7WUG - chains 8 and 1 of the 5 polymer chains in the assembly; structure by electron microscopy, 3.30 A resolution.

Chain 8:
Molecule: Glucose-induced degradation protein 8
From: Saccharomyces cerevisiae
Reference sequence: P40208 (GID8_YEAST); residue numbers follow UniProt; this construct covers 1-455
Sequence (455 residues; each row starts with the number of its first residue):
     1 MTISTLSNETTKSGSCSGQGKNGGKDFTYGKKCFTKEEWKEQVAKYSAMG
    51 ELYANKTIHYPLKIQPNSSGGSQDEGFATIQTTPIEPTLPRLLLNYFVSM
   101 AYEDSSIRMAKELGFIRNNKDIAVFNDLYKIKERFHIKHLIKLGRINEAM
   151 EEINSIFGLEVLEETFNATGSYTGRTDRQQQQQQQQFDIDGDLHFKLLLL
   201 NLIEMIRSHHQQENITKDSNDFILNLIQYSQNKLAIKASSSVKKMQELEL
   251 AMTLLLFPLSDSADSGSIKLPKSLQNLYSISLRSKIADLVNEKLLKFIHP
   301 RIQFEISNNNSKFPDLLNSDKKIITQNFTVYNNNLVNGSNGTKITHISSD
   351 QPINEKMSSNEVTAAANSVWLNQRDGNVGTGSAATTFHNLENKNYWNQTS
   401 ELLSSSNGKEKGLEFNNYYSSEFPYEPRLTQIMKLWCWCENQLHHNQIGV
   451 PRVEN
Disordered / not traced: 1-26, 55-83, 165-191, 213-218, 259-274, 358-382, 404-411, 455

Chain 1:
Molecule: Vacuolar import and degradation protein 30
From: Saccharomyces cerevisiae
Reference sequence: A0A6L0ZCH7 (A0A6L0ZCH7_YEASX); the construct has insertions or renumbered stretches relative to UniProt, so the offset changes along the chain: 11-440 = UniProt 1-430; 496-958 = UniProt 496-958
Sequence (958 residues; numbered 11 to 958 plus 65 insertion-coded residues; 55 numbers in that range are skipped by the numbering (no residue carries them; nothing is unmodelled there); the number before each row is that of its first residue; a row labelled like 440A-440Z holds insertion residues (440A, then the next letters in order)):
    11 MSEYMDDVDREFINCLFPSYLLQQPVAYDLWILYLQHRKLFHKLKNTNLI
    61 NADENPTGVGMGRTKLTALTRKEIWSKLMNLGVLGTISFEAVNDDYLIQV
   111 YKYFYPDVNDFTLRFGVKDSNKNSVRVMKASSDMRKNAQELLEPVLSERE
   161 MALNSNTSLENDRNDDDDDDDDDDDDDDDDDDDDDESDLESLEGEVDTDT
   211 DDNNEGDGSDNHEEGGEEGSRGADADVSSAQQRAERVADPWIYQRSRSAI
   261 NIETESRNLWDTSDKNSGLQYYPPDQSPSSSFSSPRVSSGNDKNDNEATN
   311 VLSNSGSKKKNSMIPDIYKILGYFLPSRWQAQPNNSLQLSQDGITHLQPN
   361 PDYHSYMTYERSSASSASTRNRLRTSFENSGKVDFAVTWANKSLPDNKLT
   411 IFYYEIKVLSVTSTESAENSNIVIGYKLVE
440A-440Z NELMEATTKKSVSRSSVAGSSSSLGG
441A-441Z SNNMSSNRVPSTSFTMEGTQRRDYIY
442A-442M EGGVSAMSLNVDG
   496 SINKCQKYGFDLNVFGYCGFDGLITNSTEQSKEYAKPFGRDDVIGCGINF
   546 IDGSIFFTKNGIHLGNAFTDLNDLEFVPYVALRPGNSIKTNFGLNEDFVF
   596 DIIGYQDKWKSLAYEHICRGRQMDVSIEEFDSDESEEDETENGPEENKST
   646 NVNEDLMDIDQEDGAAGNKDTKKLNDEKDNNLKFLLGEDNRFIDGKLVRP
   696 DVNNINNLSVDDGSLPNTLNVMINDYLIHEGLVDVAKGFLKDLQKDAVNV
   746 NGQHSESKDVIRHNERQIMKEERMVKIRQELRYLINKGQISKCINYIDNE
   796 IPDLLKNNLELVFELKLANYLVMIKKSSSKDDDEIENLILKGQELSNEFI
   846 YDTKIPQSLRDRFSGQLSNVSALLAYSNPLVEAPKEISGYLSDEYLQERL
   896 FQVSNNTILTFLHKDSECALENVISNTRAMLSTLLEYNAFGSTNSSDPRY
   946 YKAINFDEDVLNL
Disordered / not traced: 11-15, 53-79, 98-108, 127-325, 361-392, 423-424, 440A-440Z, 441A-441Z, 442A-442M, 523-526, 615-677, 743-750, 774-912, 958

Interface between chain 8 and chain 1:
Residue-residue contacts (134; chain 8 residue first):
  Phe-27(8) with Arg-694(1)
  Thr-28(8) with Leu-692(1); Arg-694(1), hydrogen bond (backbone-side chain)
  Tyr-29(8) with Arg-686(1), hydrogen bond; Arg-694(1); Pro-695(1)
  Lys-31(8) with Asn-933(1), hydrogen bond (side chain-backbone)
  Lys-32(8) with Tyr-932(1)
  Cys-33(8) with Leu-692(1), hydrophobic
  Phe-34(8) with Leu-692(1)
  Lys-36(8) with Phe-687(1)
  Trp-39(8) with Asn-921(1); Ala-924(1), hydrophobic; Met-925(1), hydrophobic; Thr-928(1)
  Gln-42(8) with Thr-928(1); Glu-931(1)
  Val-43(8) with Asn-921(1); Ala-924(1), hydrophobic
  Tyr-46(8) with Arg-923(1), hydrogen bond (backbone-side chain); Ala-924(1), hydrophobic; Ser-927(1), hydrogen bond
  Ser-47(8) with Arg-923(1)
  Gly-50(8) with Arg-923(1); Asp-952(1)
  Leu-52(8) with Leu-45(1), hydrophobic
  Tyr-53(8) with Asp-952(1); Glu-953(1); Asn-957(1)
  Glu-86(8) with Ile-919(1); Arg-923(1), salt bridge; Leu-956(1)
  Thr-88(8) with Asn-957(1)
  Leu-89(8) with Tyr-721(1)
  Leu-93(8) with Ile-718(1), hydrophobic; Tyr-721(1), hydrophobic
  Tyr-96(8) with Leu-714(1), hydrophobic; Asn-715(1), hydrogen bond; Ile-718(1), hydrophobic
  Phe-97(8) with Leu-722(1), hydrophobic; Phe-734(1), hydrophobic
  Tyr-102(8) with Phe-734(1), hydrophobic; Asp-737(1); Leu-738(1)
  Glu-103(8) with Asp-737(1); Lys-740(1), salt bridge
  Asp-104(8) with Lys-736(1); Asp-737(1), hydrogen bond (backbone-side chain); Lys-740(1), salt bridge
  Ser-105(8) with Phe-734(1); Asp-737(1), hydrogen bond
  Arg-108(8) with Asp-729(1), hydrogen bond (side chain-backbone); Gly-733(1); Lys-736(1)
  Phe-135(8) with Lys-740(1)
  Lys-142(8) with Asp-741(1), salt bridge
  Lys-322(8) with Asp-954(1), salt bridge
  Tyr-331(8) with Lys-603(1)
  Gly-338(8) with His-558(1); Leu-559(1)
  Ser-339(8) with His-558(1); Leu-559(1); Gly-560(1)
  Gly-341(8) with Glu-528(1); Tyr-529(1)
  Thr-342(8) with Glu-528(1), hydrogen bond; Ala-530(1)
  Lys-343(8) with Glu-528(1), hydrogen bond (backbone-side chain)
  Leu-413(8) with Leu-607(1)
  Phe-415(8) with Lys-603(1); Leu-607(1), hydrophobic
  Asn-416(8) with Ser-606(1), hydrogen bond (backbone-side chain); Glu-610(1), hydrogen bond
  Asn-417(8) with Ser-606(1)
  Tyr-418(8) with Ser-606(1), hydrogen bond (backbone-side chain); Tyr-609(1); Glu-610(1); Cys-613(1); Arg-614(1)
  Tyr-419(8) with Ser-606(1); Tyr-609(1), hydrophobic; Asp-954(1), hydrogen bond (side chain-backbone)
  Phe-423(8) with Cys-613(1), hydrophobic
  Arg-428(8) with Val-955(1)
  Leu-429(8) with Leu-714(1), hydrophobic; Ile-718(1), hydrophobic
  Gln-431(8) with Cys-613(1)
  Ile-432(8) with Ile-919(1), hydrophobic; Val-955(1), hydrophobic; Leu-956(1), hydrophobic
  Met-433(8) with Leu-710(1), hydrophobic; Leu-714(1), hydrophobic
  Lys-434(8) with Cys-613(1); Val-705(1)
  Leu-435(8) with Ile-949(1), hydrophobic
  Trp-436(8) with Asn-701(1); Thr-922(1); Met-925(1)
  Cys-437(8) with Asn-701(1), hydrogen bond
  Trp-438(8) with Ile-612(1), hydrophobic
  Cys-439(8) with Met-925(1), hydrophobic; Leu-926(1), hydrophobic
  Glu-440(8) with Ile-700(1); Asn-701(1), hydrogen bond; Met-925(1)
  Asn-441(8) with Asn-699(1), hydrogen bond; Ile-700(1); Asn-701(1), hydrogen bond (side chain-backbone)
  Gln-442(8) with Gly-936(1)
  Leu-443(8) with Met-925(1), hydrophobic; Leu-929(1), hydrophobic
  His-444(8) with Pro-695(1); Val-697(1); Asn-698(1); Ile-700(1)
  His-445(8) with Asn-698(1), hydrogen bond (side chain-backbone); Asn-699(1), hydrogen bond
  Asn-446(8) with Ala-934(1); Phe-935(1), hydrogen bond (side chain-backbone)
  Gln-447(8) with Arg-694(1), hydrogen bond
  Gly-449(8) with Leu-692(1)
  Val-450(8) with Arg-686(1), hydrogen bond (backbone-side chain)
  Pro-451(8) with Asp-684(1)
  Arg-452(8) with Leu-681(1); Asp-684(1); Arg-686(1); Ile-700(1), hydrogen bond (side chain-backbone); Asn-701(1)
  Val-453(8) with Leu-681(1); Asn-917(1); Asn-921(1)
  Glu-454(8) with Gly-682(1); Glu-683(1); Asp-684(1), hydrogen bond (side chain-backbone)
Interface residues without a listed pair, chain 8 (78 interface residues in all): Pro-84, Pro-90, Leu-92, Met-109, Glu-112, His-139, Gly-412, Glu-414, Thr-430, Ile-448
Interface residues without a listed pair, chain 1 (86 interface residues in all): Lys-531, Ile-557, Trp-604, His-611, Val-693, Leu-703, Met-717, Leu-727, Val-730, Lys-732, Ala-914, Leu-915, Glu-916, Val-918, Ser-920, Tyr-945, Tyr-946, Phe-951

Overview:
78 residues of chain 8 face 86 of chain 1 across their interface, with 26 hydrogen bonds and 5 salt bridges.
Polar contacts include Glu-86(8)/Arg-923(1), Glu-103(8)/Lys-740(1) and Asp-104(8)/Lys-740(1).
Here chain 8 is Glucose-induced degradation protein 8 and chain 1 is Vacuolar import and degradation protein
30, both from Saccharomyces cerevisiae. Entry 7WUG (GID subcomplex: Gid12 bound Substrate Receptor Scaffolding
module) was determined by electron microscopy.
